Entry 5ZBG (electron microscopy, 4.36 A resolution (low resolution: residue-level contacts below are approximate; hydrogen-bond / salt-bridge calls are withheld)); this record covers chains A and B of the 4 polymer chains in the assembly.

# Chain A (and B)
Protein: Short transient receptor potential channel 3
From: Homo sapiens
Notes: chain B of this document is another copy of the same molecule, construct and numbering; everything in this record applies to it too
UniProt: Q13507 (TRPC3_HUMAN); residue numbers follow UniProt; this construct covers 1-836
Sequence (848 residues; each row starts with the number of its first residue; numbers below 1 keep their minus sign (Met-11 is residue -11)):
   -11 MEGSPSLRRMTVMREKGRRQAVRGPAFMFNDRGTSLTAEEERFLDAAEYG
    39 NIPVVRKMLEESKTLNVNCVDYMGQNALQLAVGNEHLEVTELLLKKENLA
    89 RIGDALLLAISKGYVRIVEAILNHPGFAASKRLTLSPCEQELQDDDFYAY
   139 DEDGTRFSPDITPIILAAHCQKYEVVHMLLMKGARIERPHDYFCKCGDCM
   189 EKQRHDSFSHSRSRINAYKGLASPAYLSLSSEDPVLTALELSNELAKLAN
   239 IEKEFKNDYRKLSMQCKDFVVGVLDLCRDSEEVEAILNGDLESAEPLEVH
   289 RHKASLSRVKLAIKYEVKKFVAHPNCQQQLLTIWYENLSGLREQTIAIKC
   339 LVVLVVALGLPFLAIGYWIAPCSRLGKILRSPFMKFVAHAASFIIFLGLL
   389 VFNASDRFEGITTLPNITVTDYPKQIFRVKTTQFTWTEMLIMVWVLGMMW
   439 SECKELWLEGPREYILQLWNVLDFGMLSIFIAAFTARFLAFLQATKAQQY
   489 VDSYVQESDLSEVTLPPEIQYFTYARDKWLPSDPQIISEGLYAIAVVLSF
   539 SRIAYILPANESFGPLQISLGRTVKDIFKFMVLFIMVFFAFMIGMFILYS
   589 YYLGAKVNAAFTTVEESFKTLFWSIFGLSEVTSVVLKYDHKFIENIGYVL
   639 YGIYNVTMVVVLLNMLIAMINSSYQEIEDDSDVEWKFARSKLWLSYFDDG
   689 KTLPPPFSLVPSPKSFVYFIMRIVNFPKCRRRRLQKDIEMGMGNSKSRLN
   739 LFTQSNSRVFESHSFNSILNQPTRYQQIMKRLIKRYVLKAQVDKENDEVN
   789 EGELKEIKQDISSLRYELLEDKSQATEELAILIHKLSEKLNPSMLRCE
Not modelled in the structure: -11 to 14, 123-132, 279-290, 395-422, 491-516, 693-760, 829-836
Construct notes: expression tag (-11 to 0)
What the authors report for this chain:
  - specificity-determining residues: Glu618 (citing earlier work)

# Chain A / chain B interface
Pairs across the interface - 94 pairs, chain A then chain B:
  Glu73(A) - Lys796(B)
  Glu76(A) - Arg803(B)
  Arg104(A) - Asp33(B)
  Arg104(A) - Tyr37(B)
  Arg104(A) - Tyr804(B)
  Glu162(A) - Tyr60(B)
  His165(A) - Met16(B)
  His165(A) - Tyr60(B)
  Arg173(A) - Phe15(B)
  Leu217(A) - Phe17(B)
  Arg266(A) - Thr143(B)
  Arg266(A) - Arg144(B)
  Arg266(A) - Phe145(B)
  Arg266(A) - Ser146(B)
  Arg266(A) - Pro147(B)
  Asp267(A) - Phe196(B)
  Ser268(A) - Ser195(B)
  Pro312(A) - Phe243(B)
  Asn313(A) - Arg200(B)
  Gln316(A) - Phe196(B)
  Leu319(A) - Glu242(B)
  Glu331(A) - Tyr180(B)
  Val389(A) - Ile581(B)
  Ala392(A) - Ile585(B)
  Trp517(A) - Tyr626(B)
  Leu518(A) - His628(B)
  Ile524(A) - Ile631(B)
  Ile525(A) - Phe630(B)
  Glu527(A) - Ile585(B)
  Glu527(A) - Leu586(B)
  Glu527(A) - Tyr589(B)
  Tyr530(A) - Ile585(B)
  Ile532(A) - Ile634(B)
  Val535(A) - Phe579(B)
  Val535(A) - Gly582(B)
  Phe538(A) - Met574(B)
  Phe538(A) - Ala578(B)
  Phe538(A) - Ile581(B)
  Ile541(A) - Met574(B)
  Leu554(A) - Phe568(B)
  Leu554(A) - Leu571(B)
  Ser557(A) - Met653(B)
  Ser557(A) - Met657(B)
  Leu558(A) - Leu571(B)
  Leu558(A) - Val649(B)
  Leu558(A) - Met653(B)
  Thr561(A) - Met653(B)
  Glu603(A) - Lys629(B)
  Lys607(A) - Tyr636(B)
  Phe610(A) - Val644(B)
  Trp611(A) - Val619(B)
  Trp611(A) - Tyr639(B)
  Trp611(A) - Gly640(B)
  Trp611(A) - Asn643(B)
  Phe614(A) - Asn643(B)
  Phe614(A) - Val644(B)
  Leu616(A) - Ser617(B)
  Leu616(A) - Val619(B)
  Leu616(A) - Asn643(B)
  Ile655(A) - Asn652(B)
  Ile658(A) - Asn652(B)
  Ile658(A) - Ala656(B)
  Asn659(A) - Asn659(B)
  Tyr662(A) - Asn659(B)
  Tyr662(A) - Ser660(B)
  Tyr662(A) - Gln663(B)
  Gln663(A) - Gln663(B)
  Lys768(A) - Asn18(B)
  Arg769(A) - Asp141(B)
  Lys772(A) - Tyr138(B)
  Lys772(A) - Asp139(B)
  Leu776(A) - Arg144(B)
  Lys782(A) - Glu789(B)
  Glu783(A) - Asn788(B)
  Glu783(A) - Glu789(B)
  Glu783(A) - Gly790(B)
  Asp785(A) - Val787(B)
  Asp785(A) - Glu789(B)
  Glu786(A) - Glu786(B)
  Glu786(A) - Glu789(B)
  Val787(A) - Val787(B)
  Val787(A) - Glu789(B)
  Val787(A) - Leu792(B)
  Asn788(A) - Glu789(B)
  Glu791(A) - Glu789(B)
  Glu791(A) - Leu792(B)
  Glu794(A) - Lys796(B)
  Ile795(A) - Leu792(B)
  Ile795(A) - Ile799(B)
  Asp798(A) - Lys796(B)
  Leu802(A) - Arg803(B)
  Glu805(A) - Arg803(B)
  Glu805(A) - Leu807(B)
  Leu806(A) - Leu806(B)
Interface residues without a listed pair, chain A (82 interface residues in all): Leu168, Met169, Ser218, Ser219, Glu220, Cys265, Arg330, Pro519, Gly528, Leu529, Ala531, Val534, Ser550, Phe551, Val562, Ile565, Leu654, Ile771, Val775, Val780, Asn784, Leu792, Ile799
Interface residues without a listed pair, chain B (77 interface residues in all): Met61, Gln63, Lys100, Gly142, Lys567, Val570, Ser588, Gly615, Asp627, Leu638, Val648, Lys793, Leu802

# Summary
Chain A and chain B form an interface of 82 and 77 residues respectively. The paper reports the specificity
determinant Glu618(A).
Both chains are Short transient receptor potential channel 3 (Homo sapiens). Entry 5ZBG (Cryo-EM structure of
human TRPC3 at 4.36A resolution) was determined by electron microscopy (same publication as 5YX9).
